6QG1 - chains D and J of the 16 polymer chains in the assembly; structure by electron microscopy, 4.25 A resolution (low resolution: residue-level contacts below are approximate; hydrogen-bond / salt-bridge calls are withheld).

Chain D:
Name: Translation initiation factor eIF-2B subunit beta
Organism: Saccharomyces cerevisiae (strain ATCC 204508 / S288c)
Reference sequence: P32502 (EI2BB_YEAST); residue numbers follow UniProt; this construct covers 1-381
Sequence (381 residues; row label = number of the first residue in the row):
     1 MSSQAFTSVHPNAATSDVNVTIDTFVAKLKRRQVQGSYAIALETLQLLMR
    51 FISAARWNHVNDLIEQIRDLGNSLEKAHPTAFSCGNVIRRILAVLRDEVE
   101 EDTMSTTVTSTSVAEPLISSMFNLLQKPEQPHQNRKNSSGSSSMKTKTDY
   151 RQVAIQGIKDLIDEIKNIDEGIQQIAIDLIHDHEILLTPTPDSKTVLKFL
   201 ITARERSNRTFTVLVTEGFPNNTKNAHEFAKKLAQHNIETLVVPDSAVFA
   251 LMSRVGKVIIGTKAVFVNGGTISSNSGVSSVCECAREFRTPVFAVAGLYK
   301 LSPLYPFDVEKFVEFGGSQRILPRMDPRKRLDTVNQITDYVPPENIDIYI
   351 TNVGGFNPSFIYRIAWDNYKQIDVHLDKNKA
Unresolved in the structure: 1-9, 109-112, 129-146, 377-381

Chain J:
Name: Translation initiation factor eIF-2B subunit epsilon
Organism: Saccharomyces cerevisiae (strain ATCC 204508 / S288c)
Reference sequence: P32501 (EI2BE_YEAST); numbering as in UniProt (aligned over 1-712)
Sequence (712 residues; each row starts with the number of its first residue):
     1 MAGKKGQKKSGLGNHGKNSDMDVEDRLQAVVLTDSYETRFMPLTAVKPRC
    51 LLPLANVPLIEYTLEFLAKAGVHEVFLICSSHANQINDYIENSKWNLPWS
   101 PFKITTIMSPEARCTGDVMRDLDNRGIITGDFILVSGDVLTNIDFSKMLE
   151 FHKKMHLQDKDHISTMCLSKASTYPKTRTIEPAAFVLDKSTSRCIYYQDL
   201 PLPSSREKTSIQIDPELLDNVDEFVIRNDLIDCRIDICTSHVPLIFQENF
   251 DYQSLRTDFVKGVISSDILGKHIYAYLTDEYAVRVESWQTYDTISQDFLG
   301 RWCYPLVLDSNIQDDQTYSYESRHIYKEKDVVLAQSCKIGKCTAIGSGTK
   351 IGEGTKIENSVIGRNCQIGENIRIKNSFIWDDCIIGNNSIIDHSLIASNA
   401 TLGSNVRLNDGCIIGFNVKIDDNMDLDRNTKISASPLKNAGSRMYDNESN
   451 EQFDQDLDDQTLAVSIVGDKGVGYIYESEVSDDEDSSTEACKEINTLSNQ
   501 LDELYLSDDSISSATKKTKKRRTMSVNSIYTDREEIDSEFEDEDFEKEGI
   551 ATVERAMENNHDLDTALLELNTLRMSMNVTYHEVRIATITALLRRVYHFI
   601 ATQTLGPKDAVVKVFNQWGLLFKRQAFDEEEYIDLMNIIMEKIVEQSFDK
   651 PDLILFSALVSLYDNDIIEEDVIYKWWDNVSTDPRYDEVKKLTVKWVEWL
   701 QNADEESSSEEE
Unresolved in the structure: 1-23, 437-454, 473-712
Swiss-Prot annotation at these positions:
  - modified residue (Phosphoserine): Ser-478, Ser-481, Ser-507, Ser-525, Ser-538, Ser-707

How chain D and chain J interact:
Pairs across the interface (34; chain D residue first):
  Asn-12(D) / Trp-99(J)
  Ser-16(D) / Trp-99(J)
  Asp-23(D) / Trp-99(J)
  Lys-30(D) / Asn-311(J)
  Arg-31(D) / Ala-68(J)
  Arg-31(D) / Lys-69(J)
  Glu-310(D) / Tyr-320(J)
  Glu-310(D) / Ser-322(J)
  Phe-315(D) / Arg-301(J)
  Phe-315(D) / Tyr-320(J)
  Phe-315(D) / Ser-322(J)
  Gly-316(D) / Arg-301(J)
  Gly-316(D) / Tyr-304(J)
  Gly-317(D) / Arg-301(J)
  Gly-317(D) / Tyr-304(J)
  Ser-318(D) / Arg-301(J)
  Gln-319(D) / Glu-280(J)
  Gln-319(D) / Arg-301(J)
  Gln-319(D) / Trp-302(J)
  Arg-324(D) / Thr-173(J)
  Arg-324(D) / Trp-302(J)
  Met-325(D) / Ser-172(J)
  Met-325(D) / Thr-173(J)
  Met-325(D) / Trp-302(J)
  Asp-326(D) / Ser-172(J)
  Asp-326(D) / Thr-173(J)
  Asp-326(D) / Tyr-174(J)
  Asp-326(D) / Thr-177(J)
  Pro-327(D) / Thr-173(J)
  Arg-328(D) / Arg-301(J)
  Arg-328(D) / Trp-302(J)
  Asp-332(D) / Cys-342(J)
  Thr-333(D) / His-324(J)
  Ile-337(D) / Tyr-304(J)
Also at the interface, not in a pair above, chain D (25 interface residues in all): Ala-13, Ala-77, Glu-314, Leu-322, Pro-323, Val-334
Also at the interface, not in a pair above, chain J (22 interface residues in all): Glu-65, Lys-176, Asp-297, Asp-309, Ser-310, Lys-341

Summary:
25 residues of chain D and 22 residues of chain J are in contact.
Chain D is Translation initiation factor eIF-2B subunit beta and chain J is Translation initiation factor
eIF-2B subunit epsilon, both from Saccharomyces cerevisiae (strain ATCC 204508 / S288c); the structure,
Structure of eIF2B-eIF2 (phosphorylated at Ser51) complex (model 2), was determined by electron microscopy
together with 6QG0, 6QG2, 6QG3, 6QG5 and 6QG6 from the same study.
